PDB entry 6SSP | X-ray diffraction, 3.25 A resolution | chains A and K of the 6 polymer chains in the assembly

== Chain A ==
Protein: Cys-loop ligand-gated ion channel
From: Dickeya chrysanthemi
UniProt: P0C7B7 (ELIC_DICCH); the construct has insertions or renumbered stretches relative to UniProt, so the offset changes along the chain: 8-163 = UniProt 8-163; 165-321 = UniProt 164-320
Sequence (318 residues; row label = number of the first residue in the row):
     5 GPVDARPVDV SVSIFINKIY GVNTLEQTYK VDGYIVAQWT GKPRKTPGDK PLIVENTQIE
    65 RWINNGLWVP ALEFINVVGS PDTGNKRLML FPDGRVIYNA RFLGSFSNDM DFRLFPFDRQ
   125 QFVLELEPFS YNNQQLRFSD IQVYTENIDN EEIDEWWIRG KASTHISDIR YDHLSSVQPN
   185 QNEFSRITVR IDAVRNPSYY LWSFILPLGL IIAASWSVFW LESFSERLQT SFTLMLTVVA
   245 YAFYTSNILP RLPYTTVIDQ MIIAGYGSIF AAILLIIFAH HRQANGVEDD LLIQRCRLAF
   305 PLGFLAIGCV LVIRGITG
Disordered / not traced: 5-8, 179-183, 289-290, 315-322
Construct notes: expression tag (5-7, 322); insertion (164); conflict Asn289 (Met288 in P0C7B7)
Ion coordination: Ca2+ near Asp113 (its only coordinating residue here)

== Chain K ==
Protein: Nanobody 21
From: Lama glama
Notes: antibody fragment or engineered binder
Sequence (139 residues; row label = number of the first residue in the row):
     1 QVQLQESGGG LVQAGGSLRL SCAASGFTFD DYTIGWFRQA PGKEREGVSL ISSSLGSTYY
    61 ADSVKGRITI SRDNAKNTVY LQMNSLKPED TAVYYCAAGR DADPTIFAIL RSEYPFDYWG
   121 QGTQVTVSSH HHHHHEPEA
Disordered / not traced: 130-139
Disulfides: Cys22-Cys96

== Interface between chain A and chain K ==
Residue-residue contacts (22; chain A residue first):
  Arg48(A) - Ile109(K)
  Arg48(A) - Leu110(K)
  Lys49(A) - Ile109(K)
  Arg65(A) - Asp103(K)  salt bridge
  Arg65(A) - Ile106(K)
  Trp66(A) - Ile106(K)  hydrophobic
  Trp66(A) - Ile109(K)  hydrophobic
  Trp66(A) - Leu110(K)
  Ile67(A) - Tyr114(K)
  Asn68(A) - Asp101(K)
  Asn68(A) - Tyr114(K)
  Asn68(A) - Pro115(K)
  Asn69(A) - Asp101(K)
  Asn69(A) - Ala102(K)
  Asn69(A) - Asp103(K)  hydrogen bond (side chain-backbone)
  Asn69(A) - Ile106(K)
  Asn69(A) - Leu110(K)
  Asn69(A) - Ser112(K)  hydrogen bond (backbone-side chain)
  Asn69(A) - Pro115(K)
  Gly70(A) - Ser112(K)
  Gly70(A) - Tyr114(K)
  Leu71(A) - Leu110(K)
Also at the interface, not in a pair above, chain A (11 interface residues in all): Thr50, Leu56
Also at the interface, not in a pair above, chain K (11 interface residues in all): Leu55, Ala108
Interface features reported in the paper:
  - epitope / paratope residues, chain A: Asn60(A)
  - epitope / paratope residues, chain K: Pro104(K)

== In short ==
The chain A/chain K interface involves 11 residues from each chain; the contacts include 2 hydrogen bonds and
1 salt bridge. Polar contacts include Arg65(A)-Asp103(K), Asn69(A)-Asp103(K) and Asn69(A)-Ser112(K). The paper
reports epitope/paratope residues Asn60(A) and Pro104(K).
Chain A is Cys-loop ligand-gated ion channel (Dickeya chrysanthemi) and chain K is Nanobody 21 (Lama glama);
the structure, Structure of the pentameric ligand-gated ion channel ELIC in complex with a NAM nanobody, was
determined by X-ray diffraction (same publication as 6SSI).
